4BQN - chain A; structure by X-ray diffraction, 1.38 A resolution.

== Chain A ==
Molecule: Capsular polysaccharide biosynthesis protein
From: Burkholderia pseudomallei
Reference sequence: Q63R74 (Q63R74_BURPS); residues 1-312 here = UniProt positions 1-312
Amino-acid sequence (312 residues; row label = number of the first residue in the row):
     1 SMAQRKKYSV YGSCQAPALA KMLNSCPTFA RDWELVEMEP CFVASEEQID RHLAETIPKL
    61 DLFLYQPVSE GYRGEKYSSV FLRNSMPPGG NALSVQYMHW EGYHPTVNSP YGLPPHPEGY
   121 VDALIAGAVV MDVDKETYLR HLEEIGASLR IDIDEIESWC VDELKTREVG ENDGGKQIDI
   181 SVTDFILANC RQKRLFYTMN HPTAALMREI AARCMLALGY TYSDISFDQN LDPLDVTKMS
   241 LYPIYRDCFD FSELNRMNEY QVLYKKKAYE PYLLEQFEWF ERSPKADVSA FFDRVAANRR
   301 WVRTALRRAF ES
Covalently attached groups: coenzyme A (COA) linked to Cys14
Sequence notes: engineered mutation Ser1 (Met in Q63R74)
Small-molecule neighbours: coenzyme A (COA): Ser13, Gln15, Cys41, Pro67, Val68, Ser69, Tyr72, Tyr97, His99, Glu101, Ser109, Trp159, Glu163, Leu164, Arg167, Asn172, Asn200, His201, Arg294, Arg299
Reported in the primary citation:
  - binding site for coenzyme A: Cys14, Ser69, Tyr97, Arg167, Asn172, His201, Arg294

== Summary ==
Coenzyme A is covalently linked to Cys14. The paper reports a binding site for coenzyme A at Cys14, Ser69 and
Tyr97 among others.
Chain A is Capsular polysaccharide biosynthesis protein (Burkholderia pseudomallei); the structure, Structural
insights into WcbI, a novel polysaccharide biosynthesis enzyme. Native protein, was determined by X-ray
diffraction (same publication as 4BQO).
